Entry 2E7I (X-ray diffraction, 3.00 A resolution); this record covers chain A.

== Chain A ==
Molecule: Sep-tRNA:Cys-tRNA synthase
Organism: Archaeoglobus fulgidus
UniProtKB: O30207 (Y028_ARCFU); numbering as in UniProt (aligned over 1-371)
Chain sequence (371 residues; row label = number of the first residue in the row):
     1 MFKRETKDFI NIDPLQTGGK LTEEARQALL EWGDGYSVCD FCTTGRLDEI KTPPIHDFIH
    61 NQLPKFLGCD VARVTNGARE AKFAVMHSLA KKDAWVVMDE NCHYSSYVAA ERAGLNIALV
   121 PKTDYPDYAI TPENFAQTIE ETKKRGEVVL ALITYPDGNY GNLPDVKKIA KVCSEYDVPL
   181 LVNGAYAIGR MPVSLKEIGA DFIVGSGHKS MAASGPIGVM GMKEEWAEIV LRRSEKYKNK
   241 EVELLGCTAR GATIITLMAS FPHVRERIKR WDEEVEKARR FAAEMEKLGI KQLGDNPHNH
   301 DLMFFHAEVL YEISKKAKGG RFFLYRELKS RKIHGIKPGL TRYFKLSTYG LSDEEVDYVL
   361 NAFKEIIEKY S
Unresolved in the structure: 1-7, 33-52
Covalently attached groups: pyridoxal phosphate (PLP) linked to K209
Ligand contacts: pyridoxal phosphate (PLP): G77, A78, R79, E80, K82, H103, S105, P156, G158, N183, A185, Y186, S206, H208, I217
Curated features (UniProtKB/Swiss-Prot):
  - binding site (pyridoxal 5'-phosphate): A78, R79, N183, S206 to H208
  - modified residue: K209 (N6-(pyridoxal phosphate)lysine)

== Overview ==
Pyridoxal phosphate is covalently linked to K209. From UniProt: 6 pyridoxal 5'-phosphate-binding residues.
Chain A is Sep-tRNA:Cys-tRNA synthase (Archaeoglobus fulgidus); the structure, Crystal Structure of
Sep-tRNA:Cys-tRNA Synthase from Archaeoglobus fulgidus, was determined by X-ray diffraction (same publication
as 2E7J).
